PDB entry 4YDH | X-ray diffraction, 3.80 A resolution | chains C and D of the 4 polymer chains in the assembly

[Chain C]
Name: Formin-like protein 1
Organism: Homo sapiens
Reference sequence: O95466 (FMNL_HUMAN); numbering as in UniProt; present here: 1-165, 193-458
Sequence (433 residues; numbered -1 to 458; 27 numbers in that range are skipped by the numbering (no residue carries them; nothing is unmodelled there); the number before each row is that of its first residue; numbers below 1 keep their minus sign (Gly-1 is residue -1)):
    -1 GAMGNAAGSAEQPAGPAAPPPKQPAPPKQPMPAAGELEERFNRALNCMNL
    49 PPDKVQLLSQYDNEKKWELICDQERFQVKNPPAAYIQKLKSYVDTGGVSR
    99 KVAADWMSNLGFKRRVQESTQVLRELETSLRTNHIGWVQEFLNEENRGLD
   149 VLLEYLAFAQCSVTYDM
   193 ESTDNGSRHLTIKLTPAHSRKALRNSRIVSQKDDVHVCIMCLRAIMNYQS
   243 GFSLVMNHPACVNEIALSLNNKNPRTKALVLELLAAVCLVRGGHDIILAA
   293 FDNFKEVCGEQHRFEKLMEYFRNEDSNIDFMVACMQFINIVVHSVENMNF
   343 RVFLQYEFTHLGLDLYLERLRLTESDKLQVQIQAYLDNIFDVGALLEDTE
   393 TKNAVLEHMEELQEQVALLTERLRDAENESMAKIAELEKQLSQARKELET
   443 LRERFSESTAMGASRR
Unresolved in the structure: -1 to 30, 93-109, 193-212, 423-458
Construct notes: expression tag (-1 to 0); conflict Ala455 (Pro in O95466)
What the authors report for this chain:
  - self-association interface (contacts with another copy of this molecule); pairs are residue here / residue on that copy: Phe382-Asn341, Val384-Asn341

[Chain D]
Name: Cell division control protein 42 homolog
Organism: Homo sapiens
Reference sequence: P60953 (CDC42_HUMAN), isoform P60953-1; residue numbers follow UniProt; this construct covers 1-179
Sequence (181 residues; row label = number of the first residue in the row; numbers below 1 keep their minus sign (Gly-1 is residue -1)):
    -1 GAMQTIKCVVVGDGAVGKTCLLISYTTNKFPSEYVPTVFDNYAVTVMIGG
    49 EPYTLGLFDTAGQEDYDRLRPLSYPQTDVFLVCFSVVSPSSFENVKEKWV
    99 PEITHHCPKTPFLLVGTQIDLRDDPSTIEKLAKNKQKPITPETAEKLARD
   149 LKAVKYVECSALTQRGLKNVFDEAILAALEP
Unresolved in the structure: -1 to 0, 179
Construct notes: expression tag (-1 to 0)
Ion coordination: Mg2+: Thr17, Thr35, Asp57 (together with GMP-PNP)
Small-molecule neighbours: GMP-PNP (GNP; phosphoaminophosphonic acid-guanylate ester): Asp11, Gly12, Ala13, Val14, Gly15, Lys16, Thr17, Cys18, Phe28, Pro29, Tyr32, Val33, Pro34, Thr35, Thr58, Ala59, Gly60, Gln116, Asp118, Leu119, Ser158, Ala159, Leu160

[Chain C / chain D interface]
Residue-residue contacts (45; chain C residue first):
  Met46(C) - Arg66(D)
  Met46(C) - Leu67(D)  hydrophobic
  Met46(C) - Leu70(D)  hydrophobic
  Asn47(C) - Arg66(D)  hydrogen bond
  Leu48(C) - Asp63(D)
  Pro49(C) - Asp63(D)
  Tyr59(C) - Val36(D)
  Tyr59(C) - Phe37(D)  hydrophobic
  Leu67(C) - Leu67(D)  hydrophobic
  Leu67(C) - Leu70(D)  hydrophobic
  Asp70(C) - Leu70(D)
  Gln71(C) - Leu70(D)
  Phe74(C) - Pro69(D)
  Phe74(C) - Leu70(D)  hydrophobic
  Phe74(C) - Pro73(D)  hydrophobic
  Phe74(C) - His104(D)
  Tyr83(C) - His103(D)
  Glu123(C) - His103(D)  salt bridge
  Thr126(C) - Pro99(D)
  Thr126(C) - Glu100(D)
  Thr126(C) - His103(D)
  Ser127(C) - His103(D)
  Leu128(C) - Arg66(D)  hydrogen bond (backbone-side chain)
  Arg129(C) - Asp65(D)  salt bridge
  Arg129(C) - Arg66(D)  hydrogen bond (backbone-side chain)
  Arg129(C) - Arg68(D)
  Arg129(C) - Lys96(D)
  Arg129(C) - Glu100(D)  salt bridge
  Thr130(C) - Asp65(D)
  Thr130(C) - Arg66(D)
  Thr130(C) - Pro69(D)
  Thr130(C) - Glu100(D)
  Thr130(C) - His104(D)  hydrogen bond
  Asn131(C) - Arg66(D)
  Asn131(C) - His104(D)
  His228(C) - Glu95(D)
  Met232(C) - Glu95(D)
  Arg235(C) - Glu62(D)  salt bridge
  Asn239(C) - Arg66(D)
  Ile320(C) - Asn132(D)
  Asp321(C) - Gln134(D)
  Glu366(C) - Lys131(D)
  Ser367(C) - Lys131(D)
  Ser367(C) - Asn132(D)  hydrogen bond
  Lys369(C) - Asn132(D)
Interface residues without a listed pair, chain C (37 interface residues in all): Cys45, Lys52, Leu56, Lys63, Glu66, Arg122, Glu125, His132, Ile133, Val136, Asp368
Interface residues without a listed pair, chain D (22 interface residues in all): Tyr64, Lys94

[In short]
37 residues of chain C and 22 residues of chain D are in contact, with 5 hydrogen bonds and 4 salt bridges.
Polar contacts include Glu123(C)-His103(D), Arg129(C)-Asp65(D) and Arg129(C)-Glu100(D). Chain D binds GMP-PNP.
Thr17(D), Thr35(D) and Asp57(D) form the Mg2+ site. From the paper: a self-association interface involving
Phe382(C) and Val384(C).
Chain C is Formin-like protein 1 and chain D is Cell division control protein 42 homolog, both from Homo
sapiens; the structure, The structure of human FMNL1 N-terminal domains bound to Cdc42, was determined by
X-ray diffraction, deposited together with 4YC7.
